Entry 6PTU (X-ray diffraction, 2.00 A resolution); this record covers chain A.

== Chain A ==
Molecule: Class D Carbapenemase OXA-48
From: Klebsiella pneumoniae
Notes: EC 3.5.2.6
UniProtKB: A0A482LRD5 (A0A482LRD5_KLEPN); residues 25-265 here correspond to UniProt positions 15-255 (UniProt number = residue number - 10)
Sequence (263 residues; row label = number of the first residue in the row):
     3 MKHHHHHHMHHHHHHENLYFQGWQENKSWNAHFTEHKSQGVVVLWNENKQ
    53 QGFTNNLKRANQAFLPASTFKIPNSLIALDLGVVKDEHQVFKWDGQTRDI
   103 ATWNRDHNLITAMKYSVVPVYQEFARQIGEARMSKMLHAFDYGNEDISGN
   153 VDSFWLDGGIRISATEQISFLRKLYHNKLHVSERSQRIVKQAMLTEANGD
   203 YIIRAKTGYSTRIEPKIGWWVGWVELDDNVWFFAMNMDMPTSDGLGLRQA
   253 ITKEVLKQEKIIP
Unresolved in the structure: 3-22
Differences from the reference sequence: initiating methionine (3); expression tag (4-24)
Glycans and other covalent adducts: Imipenem (ID1) linked to S70
Small-molecule neighbours: Imipenem (ID1): A69, I102, W105, S118, V120, L158, T209, G210, Y211, S244, L247, R250

== In short ==
Imipenem is covalently linked to S70.
Chain A is Class D Carbapenemase OXA-48 (Klebsiella pneumoniae); the structure, Crystal Structure of Class D
Beta-lactamase OXA-48 with Imipenem, was determined by X-ray diffraction, deposited together with 6PK0, 6PQI,
6PSG, 6PT1 and 6PT5.
